PDB entry 8VAM | electron microscopy, 3.90 A resolution | chains A and B of the 7 polymer chains in the assembly

# Chain A
Name: DNA polymerase III subunit delta
From: Escherichia coli
Reference sequence: P28630 (HOLA_ECOLI); residue numbers follow UniProt; this construct covers 1-333
Sequence (333 residues; row label = number of the first residue in the row):
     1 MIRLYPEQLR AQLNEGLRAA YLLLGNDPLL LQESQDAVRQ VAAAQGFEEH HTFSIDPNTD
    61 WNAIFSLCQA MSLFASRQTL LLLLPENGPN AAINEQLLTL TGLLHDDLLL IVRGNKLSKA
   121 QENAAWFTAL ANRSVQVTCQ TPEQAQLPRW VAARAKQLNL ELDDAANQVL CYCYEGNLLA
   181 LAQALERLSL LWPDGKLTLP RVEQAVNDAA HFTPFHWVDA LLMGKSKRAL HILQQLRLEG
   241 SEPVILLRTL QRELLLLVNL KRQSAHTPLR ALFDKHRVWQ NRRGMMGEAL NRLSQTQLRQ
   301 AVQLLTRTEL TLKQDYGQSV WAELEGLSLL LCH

# Chain B
Name: DNA polymerase III subunit tau
From: Escherichia coli
Notes: EC 2.7.7.7
Reference sequence: P06710 (DPO3X_ECOLI); residue numbers follow UniProt; this construct covers 1-373
Sequence (376 residues; numbered -2 to 373; the number before each row is that of its first residue; numbers below 1 keep their minus sign (Gly-2 is residue -2)):
    -2 GPHMSYQVLA RKWRPQTFAD VVGQEHVLTA LANGLSLGRI HHAYLFSGTR GVGKTSIARL
    58 LAKGLNCETG ITATPCGVCD NCREIEQGRF VDLIEIDAAS RTKVEDTRDL LDNVQYAPAR
   118 GRFKVYLIDE VHMLSRHSFN ALLKTLEEPP EHVKFLLATT DPQKLPVTIL SRCLQFHLKA
   178 LDVEQIRHQL EHILNEEHIA HEPRALQLLA RAAEGSLRDA LSLTDQAIAS GDGQVSTQAV
   238 SAMLGTLDDD QALSLVEAMV EANGERVMAL INEAAARGIE WEALLVEMLG LLHRIAMVQL
   298 SPAALGNDMA AIELRMRELA RTIPPTDIQL YYQTLLIGRK ELPYAPDRRM GVEMTLLRAL
   358 AFHPRMPLPE PEVPRQ
Unresolved in the structure: 369-373
Construct notes: expression tag (-2 to 0)
Metal / ion sites: Mg2+: Thr52, Asp126 (together with ADP); Zn2+: Cys64, Cys73, Cys76, Cys79
Ligand contacts: ADP / beryllium trifluoride: Leu6, Ala7, Trp10, Arg11, Pro12, Asp17, Val18, Val19, Gln21, Arg47, Gly48, Val49, Gly50, Lys51, Thr52, Ser53, Asp126, Glu127, Thr157, Gln186, Leu214, Arg215, Leu218
UniProt features mapped onto this chain:
  - binding site (ATP): Gly45 to Thr52
  - binding site (Zn(2+)): Cys64, Cys73, Cys76, Cys79
Reported in the primary citation:
  - catalytic residues: Glu127 (citing earlier work)
  - mutagenesis - K141A: decreased catalytic activity

# Chain A / chain B interface
Pairs across the interface (37; chain A residue first):
  Asp36(A) with Arg169(B), salt bridge
  Arg39(A) with Glu144(B), salt bridge; Glu145(B), salt bridge
  His50(A) with Glu145(B)
  Thr52(A) with Lys141(B), hydrogen bond (backbone-side chain); Glu144(B)
  Ser54(A) with Asn137(B), hydrogen bond
  Arg187(A) with His23(B); Gln172(B); Phe173(B)
  Leu190(A) with Asn30(B), hydrogen bond (backbone-side chain); Gly31(B)
  Leu191(A) with His23(B); Thr26(B); Ala27(B); Asn30(B)
  Val206(A) with His23(B); Lys176(B)
  His211(A) with Lys176(B), hydrogen bond
  Lys227(A) with Ala300(B)
  Leu230(A) with Ala300(B); Ala301(B), hydrophobic
  Gln234(A) with Gly303(B); Asn304(B)
  Arg237(A) with Asp305(B), salt bridge
  Glu239(A) with Ala177(B)
  Gln318(A) with Val283(B); Arg336(B), hydrogen bond
  Glu323(A) with His290(B), salt bridge
  Glu325(A) with Arg291(B), salt bridge; Met294(B)
  Gly326(A) with Met294(B)
  Leu329(A) with Met294(B), hydrophobic; Leu297(B); Ser298(B); Ala301(B), hydrophobic
  His333(A) with Leu297(B)
Other interface residues (no listed pair), chain A (35 interface residues in all): Pro28, Gln32, Gln35, Phe53, Asp56, Leu83, Leu179, Gln183, Pro193, Ala205, Asn207, Ser226, Leu238, Ala322
Other interface residues (no listed pair), chain B (33 interface residues in all): Leu34, Arg36, Thr46, Arg133, Val164, Ser168, His174

# Overview
Chain A and chain B form an interface of 35 and 33 residues respectively; the contacts include 5 hydrogen
bonds and 6 salt bridges. Polar pairs include Asp36(A)-Arg169(B), Arg39(A)-Glu144(B) and Arg39(A)-Glu145(B).
Chain B binds ADP / beryllium trifluoride. From the paper: the catalytic residue Glu127(B); K141A of chain B
reduces catalytic activity.
Chain A is DNA polymerase III subunit delta and chain B is DNA polymerase III subunit tau, both from
Escherichia coli; the structure, Structure of the E. coli clamp loader bound to the beta clamp in a Semi-Open
conformation, was determined by electron microscopy (same publication as 8VAL, 8VAN, 8VAP, 8VAQ, 8VAR, 8VAS
and 8VAT).
